Entry 7YCJ (X-ray diffraction, 2.10 A resolution); this record covers chains A and B.

[Chain A]
Molecule: Vacuolar protein 8
From: Saccharomyces cerevisiae
Reference sequence: P39968 (VAC8_YEAST); residue numbers follow UniProt; this construct covers 9-515
Amino-acid sequence (507 residues; each row starts with the number of its first residue):
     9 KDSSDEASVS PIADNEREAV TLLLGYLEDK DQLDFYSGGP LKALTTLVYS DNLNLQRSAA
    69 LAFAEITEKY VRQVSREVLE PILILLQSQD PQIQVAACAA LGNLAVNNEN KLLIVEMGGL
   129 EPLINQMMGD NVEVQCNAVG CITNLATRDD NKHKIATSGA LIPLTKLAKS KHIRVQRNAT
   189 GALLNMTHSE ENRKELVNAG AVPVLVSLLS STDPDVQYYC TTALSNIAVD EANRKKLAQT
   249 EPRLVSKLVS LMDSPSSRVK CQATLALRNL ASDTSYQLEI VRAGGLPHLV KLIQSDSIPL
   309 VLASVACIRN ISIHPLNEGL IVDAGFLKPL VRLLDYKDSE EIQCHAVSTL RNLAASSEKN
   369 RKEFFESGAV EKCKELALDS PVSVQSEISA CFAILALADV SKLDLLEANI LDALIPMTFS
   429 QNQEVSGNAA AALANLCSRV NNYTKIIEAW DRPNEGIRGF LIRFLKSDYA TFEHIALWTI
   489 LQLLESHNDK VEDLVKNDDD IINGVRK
Not modelled in the structure: 9-13, 40
Swiss-Prot annotation at these positions:
  - modified residue (Phosphoserine): Ser11, Ser16
  - cross-link (Glycyl lysine isopeptide (Lys-Gly)): Lys77 (interchain with G-Cter in ubiquitin), Lys515 (interchain with G-Cter in ubiquitin)
  - mutagenesis: Ala51 (A51R: Fails to undergo self-association in the presence of NVJ1 or ATG13), Asn60 (N60R: Fails to support the Cvt pathway, but does not affect the PMN pathway; when associated with R-62), Asn62 (N62R: Does not affect self-association in the presence of NVJ1 but fails to undergo self-association in the presence of ATG13. Fails to support the cvt pathway, but does not affect the PMN pathway ...)

[Chain B]
Molecule: vacuole-related protein 17
From: Saccharomyces cerevisiae
Reference sequence: P25591 (VAC17_YEAST); residue numbers follow UniProt; this construct covers 290-344
Amino-acid sequence (56 residues; numbered 289 to 344; the number before each row is that of its first residue):
   289 SSASFFRPSN PTFGTSISNV QVNCHPTVAA TMAPSRNGPR ISSSKALLSS FIARSD
Not modelled in the structure: 309-329
Sequence notes: expression tag (289)

[Chain A / chain B interface]
Contacting residue pairs - 59 pairs, chain A then chain B:
  Ile20(A) - Phe339(B)  hydrophobic
  Arg25(A) - Phe339(B)  hydrogen bond (side chain-backbone)
  Arg25(A) - Ala341(B)
  Val28(A) - Leu336(B)
  Val28(A) - Phe339(B)  hydrophobic
  Val28(A) - Ile340(B)  hydrophobic
  Thr29(A) - Ile340(B)
  Leu31(A) - Leu336(B)  hydrophobic
  Leu32(A) - Lys333(B)
  Leu32(A) - Leu336(B)
  Leu32(A) - Ile340(B)  hydrophobic
  Leu35(A) - Ser332(B)
  Leu35(A) - Leu336(B)  hydrophobic
  Leu55(A) - Leu336(B)  hydrophobic
  Asn60(A) - Phe339(B)
  Asn62(A) - Leu335(B)
  Asn62(A) - Phe339(B)
  Leu63(A) - Phe339(B)  hydrophobic
  Arg65(A) - Leu335(B)
  Ser66(A) - Ser332(B)
  Ser66(A) - Leu335(B)
  Ser66(A) - Leu336(B)
  Leu69(A) - Ser332(B)
  Ala70(A) - Ser332(B)
  Glu73(A) - Ser331(B)  hydrogen bond
  Glu73(A) - Ser332(B)  hydrogen bond (side chain-backbone)
  Thr151(A) - Val308(B)
  Thr155(A) - Asn307(B)
  Lys160(A) - Asn307(B)  hydrogen bond
  Gly189(A) - Val308(B)
  Leu192(A) - Val308(B)  hydrophobic
  Asn193(A) - Asn307(B)
  Asn193(A) - Val308(B)  hydrogen bond (side chain-backbone)
  His196(A) - Ser304(B)
  His196(A) - Ile305(B)
  Arg201(A) - Thr303(B)
  Tyr227(A) - Val308(B)  hydrophobic
  Thr230(A) - Ser304(B)
  Asn234(A) - Thr303(B)
  Asn234(A) - Ser304(B)  hydrogen bond (side chain-backbone)
  Val237(A) - Phe301(B)  hydrophobic
  Val237(A) - Gly302(B)
  Val237(A) - Thr303(B)
  Gln270(A) - Ser304(B)  hydrogen bond
  Arg276(A) - Thr300(B)
  Arg276(A) - Phe301(B)
  Arg276(A) - Gly302(B)  hydrogen bond (side chain-backbone)
  Asn277(A) - Phe301(B)
  Asn277(A) - Gly302(B)  hydrogen bond (side chain-backbone)
  Ser280(A) - Pro299(B)
  Ala314(A) - Thr300(B)
  Arg317(A) - Asn298(B)  hydrogen bond (side chain-backbone)
  Arg317(A) - Pro299(B)
  Arg317(A) - Thr300(B)
  Asn318(A) - Pro299(B)
  Asn318(A) - Thr300(B)  hydrogen bond (side chain-backbone)
  Ile321(A) - Pro296(B)  hydrophobic
  Ile321(A) - Ser297(B)
  Asn360(A) - Ser297(B)  hydrogen bond
Interface residues without a listed pair, chain A (41 interface residues in all): Glu36, Ala154, His353, Arg359
Interface residues without a listed pair, chain B (22 interface residues in all): Ser306, Ser337

[In short]
Chain A and chain B form an interface of 41 and 22 residues respectively, with 12 hydrogen bonds. Polar
contacts include Arg25(A)-Phe339(B), Glu73(A)-Ser331(B) and Glu73(A)-Ser332(B). Curated annotation (UniProt)
lists 3 mutagenesis sites on chain A.
Here chain A is Vacuolar protein 8 and chain B is vacuole-related protein 17, both from Saccharomyces
cerevisiae. Entry 7YCJ (Crystal structure of Vac8 bound to Vac17) was determined by X-ray diffraction.
